PDB entry 8RTB | electron microscopy, 3.83 A resolution | chains E and D of the 9 polymer chains in the assembly

Chain E (and D):
Molecule: TrwG protein
Organism: Escherichia coli
Notes: chain D of this document is another copy of the same molecule, construct and numbering; everything in this record applies to it too
UniProtKB: O50335 (O50335_ECOLX); residues 1-231 here = UniProt positions 1-231
Amino-acid sequence (231 residues; numbered 1 to 231; the number before each row is that of its first residue):
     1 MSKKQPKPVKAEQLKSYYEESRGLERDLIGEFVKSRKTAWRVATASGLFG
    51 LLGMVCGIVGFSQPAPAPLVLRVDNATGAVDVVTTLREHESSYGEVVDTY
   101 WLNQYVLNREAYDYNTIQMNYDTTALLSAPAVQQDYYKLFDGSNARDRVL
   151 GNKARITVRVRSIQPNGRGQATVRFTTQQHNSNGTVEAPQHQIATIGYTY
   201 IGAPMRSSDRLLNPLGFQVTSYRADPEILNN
Disordered / not traced: 1-12, 63-231 (chain D: 1-4, 63-231)
Sequence notes: conflict Ala188 (Arg in O50335)

Chain E / chain D interface:
Residue-residue contacts (22):
  Leu28(E) - Ile29(D)  hydrophobic
  Phe32(E) - Phe32(D)  hydrophobic
  Phe32(E) - Val33(D)  hydrophobic
  Ser35(E) - Arg36(D)  hydrogen bond
  Arg36(E) - Phe32(D)
  Arg36(E) - Ser35(D)  hydrogen bond
  Arg36(E) - Ala39(D)
  Ala39(E) - Ala39(D)  hydrophobic
  Ala39(E) - Trp40(D)
  Ala39(E) - Ala43(D)
  Trp40(E) - Val42(D)  hydrophobic
  Ala43(E) - Ser46(D)
  Ser46(E) - Ser46(D)  hydrogen bond
  Ser46(E) - Gly47(D)
  Ser46(E) - Gly50(D)
  Phe49(E) - Met54(D)  hydrophobic
  Gly50(E) - Gly50(D)
  Gly53(E) - Gly57(D)
  Cys56(E) - Phe61(D)
  Gly57(E) - Gly57(D)
  Gly60(E) - Gly60(D)
  Gly60(E) - Phe61(D)
Interface residues without a listed pair, chain E (18 interface residues in all): Val33, Val42, Met54, Phe61
Interface residues without a listed pair, chain D (17 interface residues in all): Gly53

In short:
18 residues of chain E and 17 residues of chain D are in contact; the contacts include 3 hydrogen bonds. Among
the polar pairs are Ser35(E)-Arg36(D) and Ser46(E)-Ser46(D).
Both chains are TrwG protein (Escherichia coli). Entry 8RTB (Extended inner membrane complex (IMC) protomer
structure (TrwM/VirB3-TrwK/VirB4-TrwI/VirB6-TrwG/VirB8-TrwE/VirB10) from the fully-assembled R388 type IV
secretion system) was determined by electron microscopy, deposited together with 8RT4, 8RT5, 8RT6, 8RT7, 8RT8,
8RT9, 8RTA and 8RTD.
